Entry 8AQV (electron microscopy, 2.96 A resolution); this record covers chains A and B.

Chain A:
Protein: Processed angiotensin-converting enzyme 2, Ig gamma-2A chain C region, membrane-bound form
Source organism: Mus musculus
UniProtKB: chimeric construct of Q8R0I0, P01865: residues 19-615 from Q8R0I0 (ACE2_MOUSE) positions 19-615 (same numbers); residues 628-859 from P01865 positions 97-328 (UniProt number = residue number - 531)
Sequence (886 residues; numbered -15 to 870; the number before each row is that of its first residue; numbers below 1 keep their minus sign (Met-15 is residue -15)):
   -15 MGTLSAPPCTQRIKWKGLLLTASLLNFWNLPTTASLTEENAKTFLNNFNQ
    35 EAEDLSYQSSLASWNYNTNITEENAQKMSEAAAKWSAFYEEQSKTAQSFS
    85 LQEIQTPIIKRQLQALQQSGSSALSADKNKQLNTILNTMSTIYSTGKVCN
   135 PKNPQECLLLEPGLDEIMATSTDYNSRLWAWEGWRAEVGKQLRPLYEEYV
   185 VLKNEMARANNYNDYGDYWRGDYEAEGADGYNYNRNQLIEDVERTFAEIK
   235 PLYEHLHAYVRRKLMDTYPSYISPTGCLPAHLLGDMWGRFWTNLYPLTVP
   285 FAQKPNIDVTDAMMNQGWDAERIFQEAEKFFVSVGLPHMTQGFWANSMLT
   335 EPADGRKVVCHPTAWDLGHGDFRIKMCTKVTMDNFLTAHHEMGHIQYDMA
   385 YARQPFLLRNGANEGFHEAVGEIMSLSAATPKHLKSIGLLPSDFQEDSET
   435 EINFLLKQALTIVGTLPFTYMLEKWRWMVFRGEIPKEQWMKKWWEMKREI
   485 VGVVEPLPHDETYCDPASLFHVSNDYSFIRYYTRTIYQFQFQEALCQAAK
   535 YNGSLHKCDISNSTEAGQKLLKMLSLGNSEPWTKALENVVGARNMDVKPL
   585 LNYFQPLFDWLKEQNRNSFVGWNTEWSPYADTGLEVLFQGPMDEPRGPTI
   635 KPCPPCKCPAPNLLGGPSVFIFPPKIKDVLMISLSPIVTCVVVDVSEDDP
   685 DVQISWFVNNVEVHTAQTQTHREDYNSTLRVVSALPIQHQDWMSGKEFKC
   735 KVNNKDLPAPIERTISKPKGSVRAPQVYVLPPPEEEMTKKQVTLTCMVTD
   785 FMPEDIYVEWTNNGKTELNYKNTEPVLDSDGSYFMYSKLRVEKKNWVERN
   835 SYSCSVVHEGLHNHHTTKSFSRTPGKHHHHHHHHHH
Not modelled in the structure: -15 to 19, 616-870
Differences from the reference sequence: initiating methionine (-15); expression tag (-14 to 18, 860-870); linker (616-627)
UniProt features mapped onto this chain:
  - active site: Glu375 (Proton acceptor), His505 (Proton donor)
  - binding site (chloride): Arg169, Trp477, Lys481
  - binding site (substrate): Arg273, His345, Pro346, Tyr515
  - binding site (Zn(2+)): His374, His378, Glu402
  - glycosylation (N-linked (GlcNAc...) asparagine): Asn53, Asn536, Asn546, Asn710
Disulfide bonds: Cys133-Cys141, Cys344-Cys361, Cys530-Cys542
Covalent attachments: N-acetylglucosamine (NAG) linked to Asn53

Chain B:
Protein: Spike glycoprotein, Fibritin
Source organism: Severe acute respiratory syndrome coronavirus 2
UniProtKB: chimeric construct of P0DTC2, P10104: residues 4-1208 from P0DTC2 (SPIKE_SARS2) positions 1-1205 (UniProt number = residue number - 3); residues 1213-1237 from P10104 positions 460-484 (UniProt number = residue number - 753)
Sequence (1285 residues; each row starts with the number of its first residue):
     4 MFVFLVLLPLVSSQCVNLITRTQSYTNSFTRGVYYPDKVFRSSVLHSTQD
    54 LFLPFFSNVTWFHAIHVSGTNGTKRFDNPVLPFNDGVYFASTEKSNIIRG
   104 WIFGTTLDSKTQSLLIVNNATNVVIKVCEFQFCNDPFLDVYYHKNNKSWM
   154 ESEFRVYSSANNCTFEYVSQPFLMDLEGKQGNFKNLREFVFKNIDGYFKI
   204 YSKHTPINLGRDLPQGFSALEPLVDLPIGINITRFQTLLALHRSYLTPGD
   254 SSSGWTAGAAAYYVGYLQPRTFLLKYNENGTITDAVDCALDPLSETKCTL
   304 KSFTVEKGIYQTSNFRVQPTESIVRFPNITNLCPFDEVFNATRFASVYAW
   354 NRKRISNCVADYSVLYNFAPFFAFKCYGVSPTKLNDLCFTNVYADSFVIR
   404 GNEVSQIAPGQTGNIADYNYKLPDDFTGCVIAWNSNKLDSKVGGNYNYQY
   454 RLFRKSNLKPFERDISTEIYQAGNKPCNGVAGFNCYFPLRSYGFRPTYGV
   504 GHQPYRVVVLSFELLHAPATVCGPKKSTNLVKNKCVNFNFNGLTGTGVLT
   554 ESNKKFLPFQQFGRDIADTTDAVRDPQTLEILDITPCSFGGVSVITPGTN
   604 TSNQVAVLYQGVNCTEVPVAIHADQLTPTWRVYSTGSNVFQTRAGCLIGA
   654 EYVNNSYECDIPIGAGICASYQTQTKSHGSASSVASQSIIAYTMSLGAEN
   704 SVAYSNNSIAIPTNFTISVTTEILPVSMTKTSVDCTMYICGDSTECSNLL
   754 LQYGSFCTQLKRALTGIAVEQDKNTQEVFAQVKQIYKTPPIKYFGGFNFS
   804 QILPDPSKPSKRSFIEDLLFNKVTLADAGFIKQYGDCLGDIAARDLICAQ
   854 KFNGLTVLPPLLTDEMIAQYTSALLAGTITSGWTFGAGAALQIPFAMQMA
   904 YRFNGIGVTQNVLYENQKLIANQFNSAIGKIQDSLSSTASALGKLQDVVN
   954 HNAQALNTLVKQLSSKFGAISSVLNDILSRLDPPEAEVQIDRLITGRLQS
  1004 LQTYVTQQLIRAAEIRASANLAATKMSECVLGQSKRVDFCGKGYHLMSFP
  1054 QSAPHGVVFLHVTYVPAQEKNFTTAPAICHDGKAHFPREGVFVSNGTHWF
  1104 VTQRNFYEPQIITTDNTFVSGNCDVVIGIVNNTVYDPLQPELDSFKEELD
  1154 KYFKNHTSPDVDLGDISGINASVVNIQKEIDRLNEVAKNLNESLIDLQEL
  1204 GKYEQGSGYIPEAPRDGQAYVRKDGEWVLLSTFLGRSLEVLFQGPGHHHH
  1254 HHHHSAWSHPQFEKGGGSGGGGSGGSAWSHPQFEK
Not modelled in the structure: 4-332, 526-1288
Differences from the reference sequence: variant Ile22 (Thr19 in P0DTC2), Ser27 (Leu24 in P0DTC2), Asp142 (Gly in P0DTC2), Gly213 (Val in P0DTC2), Asp339 (Gly in P0DTC2), Phe371 (Ser in P0DTC2), Pro373 (Ser in P0DTC2), Phe375 (Ser in P0DTC2), Ala376 (Thr in P0DTC2), Asn405 (Asp in P0DTC2), Ser408 (Arg in P0DTC2), Asn417 (Lys in P0DTC2), Lys440 (Asn in P0DTC2), Gln452 (Leu in P0DTC2), Asn477 (Ser in P0DTC2), Lys478 (Thr in P0DTC2), Ala484 (Glu in P0DTC2), Arg493 (Gln in P0DTC2), Arg498 (Gln in P0DTC2), Tyr501 (Asn in P0DTC2), His505 (Tyr in P0DTC2), Gly614 (Asp in P0DTC2), Tyr655 (His in P0DTC2), Lys679 (Asn in P0DTC2), His681 (Pro in P0DTC2), Gly682 (Arg in P0DTC2), Ser683 (Arg in P0DTC2), Ser685 (Arg in P0DTC2), Lys764 (Asn in P0DTC2), Tyr796 (Asp in P0DTC2), His954 (Gln in P0DTC2), Lys969 (Asn in P0DTC2); engineered mutation Pro986 (Lys in P0DTC2), Pro987 (Val in P0DTC2), Leu1232 (Phe479 in P10104); linker (1209-1212); expression tag (1238-1288)
UniProt features mapped onto this chain:
  - glycosylation (N-linked (GlcNAc...) asparagine): Asn20 (complex), Asn125 (hybrid), Asn334 (complex), Asn606 (hybrid)
Disulfide bonds: Cys336-Cys361, Cys379-Cys432, Cys391-Cys525, Cys480-Cys488
Covalent attachments: N-acetylglucosamine (NAG) linked to Asn343

Chain A / chain B interface:
Pairs across the interface (22; chain A residue first):
  Asn24(A) - Ala475(B)
  Asn24(A) - Gly476(B)
  Asn24(A) - Asn487(B)
  Thr27(A) - Phe456(B)
  Thr27(A) - Ala475(B)
  Phe28(A) - Tyr489(B)
  Asn30(A) - Phe456(B)
  Asn31(A) - Phe456(B)
  Asn31(A) - Tyr489(B)
  Asn31(A) - Arg493(B)  hydrogen bond
  Gln34(A) - Arg493(B)
  Tyr41(A) - Arg498(B)
  Tyr41(A) - Thr500(B)  hydrogen bond (side chain-backbone)
  Tyr41(A) - Tyr501(B)
  Gln42(A) - Arg498(B)
  Thr79(A) - Phe486(B)
  Asn330(A) - Thr500(B)
  His353(A) - Tyr501(B)
  His353(A) - His505(B)  hydrogen bond
  Gly354(A) - Tyr501(B)
  Asp355(A) - Thr500(B)
  Asp355(A) - Tyr501(B)
Interface residues without a listed pair, chain A (16 interface residues in all): Leu20, Phe83, Arg357
Interface residues without a listed pair, chain B (16 interface residues in all): Arg403, Tyr453, Leu455, Pro499, Gly502
Interface features reported in the paper:
  - specific contacts: Asn31(A)-Arg493(B) (hydrogen bond), Gln34(A)-Tyr453(B), Glu35(A)-Arg493(B), Tyr501(B)-His353(A)

Summary:
The chain A/chain B interface involves 16 residues from each chain; the contacts include 3 hydrogen bonds.
Among the polar pairs are Asn31(A)-Arg493(B), Tyr41(A)-Thr500(B) and His353(A)-His505(B). The paper describes
a hydrogen bond between Asn31(A) and Arg493(B); contacts between Gln34(A) and Tyr453(B), Glu35(A) and
Arg493(B) and Tyr501(B) and His353(A).
Chain A is Processed angiotensin-converting enzyme 2, Ig gamma-2A chain C region, membrane-bound form (Mus
musculus) and chain B is Spike glycoprotein, Fibritin (Severe acute respiratory syndrome coronavirus 2); the
structure, BA.2.12.1 SARS-CoV-2 Spike bound to mouse ACE2 (local), was determined by electron microscopy (same
publication as 8AQW, 8AQS, 8AQT and 8AQU).
